PDB entry 6HW8 | X-ray diffraction, 2.80 A resolution | chains N and a of the 28 polymer chains in the assembly

[Chain N]
Name: Proteasome subunit beta type-1
From: Saccharomyces cerevisiae (strain ATCC 204508 / S288c)
Notes: EC 3.4.25.1
Reference sequence: P38624 (PSB1_YEAST); residues 1-196 here correspond to UniProt positions 20-215 (UniProt number = residue number + 19)
Amino-acid sequence (196 residues; numbered 1 to 196; the number before each row is that of its first residue):
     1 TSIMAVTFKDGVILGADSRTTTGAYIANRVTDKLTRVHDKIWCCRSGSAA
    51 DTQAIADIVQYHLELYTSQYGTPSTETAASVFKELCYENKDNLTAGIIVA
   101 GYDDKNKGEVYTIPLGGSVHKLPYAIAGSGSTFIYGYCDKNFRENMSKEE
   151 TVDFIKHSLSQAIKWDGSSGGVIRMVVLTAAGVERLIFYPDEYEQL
Bound ions: Mg2+: Ile163, Ser169
Swiss-Prot annotation at these positions:
  - active site: Thr1 (Nucleophile)

[Chain a]
Name: Proteasome subunit beta type-7
From: Saccharomyces cerevisiae (strain ATCC 204508 / S288c)
Notes: EC 3.4.25.1
Reference sequence: P30657 (PSB7_YEAST); residues -12 to 233 here correspond to UniProt positions 21-266 (UniProt number = residue number + 33)
Amino-acid sequence (246 residues; row label = number of the first residue in the row; numbers below 1 keep their minus sign (Thr-12 is residue -12)):
   -12 TQIANAGASPMVNTQQPIVTGTSVISMKYDNGVIIAADNLGSYGSLLRFN
    38 GVERLIPVGDNTVVGISGDISDMQHIERLLKDLVTENAYDNPLADAEEAL
    88 EPSYIFEYLATVMYQRRSKMNPLWNAIIVAGVQSNGDQFLRYVNLLGVTY
   138 SSPTLATGFGAHMANPLLRKVVDRESDIPKTTVQVAEEAIVNAMRVLYYR
   188 DARSSRNFSLAIIDKNTGLTFKKNLQVENMKWDFAKDIKGYGTQKI
Unresolved in the structure: -12 to 0

[Chain N / chain a interface]
Pairs across the interface (59; chain N residue first):
  Arg19(N) with Ala189(a)
  Ala24(N) with Phe146(a); Arg187(a); Asp188(a); Ala189(a), hydrogen bond (backbone-backbone)
  Tyr25(N) with Phe146(a); Arg187(a)
  Ile26(N) with Tyr186(a); Arg187(a), hydrogen bond (backbone-backbone); Asp188(a); Ala189(a)
  Ala27(N) with Arg187(a), hydrogen bond (backbone-side chain)
  Arg29(N) with Tyr186(a); Arg187(a); Lys218(a), hydrogen bond (side chain-backbone); Trp219(a); Phe221(a)
  Val30(N) with Phe221(a), hydrophobic; Ala222(a), hydrophobic; Ile225(a), hydrophobic
  Asp32(N) with Lys226(a); Gly227(a), hydrogen bond (side chain-backbone); Gln231(a)
  Leu34(N) with Gln231(a)
  Thr35(N) with Tyr228(a); Gln231(a)
  Arg36(N) with Gln231(a), hydrogen bond (backbone-side chain)
  Trp42(N) with Gln231(a); Ile233(a)
  Arg45(N) with Tyr228(a)
  Gln53(N) with Tyr228(a), hydrogen bond (backbone-side chain)
  Ala56(N) with Tyr228(a)
  Asp57(N) with Tyr228(a), hydrogen bond
  Phe133(N) with Leu33(a), hydrophobic
  Lys164(N) with Leu34(a)
  Trp165(N) with Ser32(a); Leu33(a); Leu34(a), hydrogen bond (backbone-backbone); Arg35(a)
  Asp166(N) with Ser32(a)
  Gly167(N) with Ser32(a), hydrogen bond (backbone-backbone); Leu34(a); Ala189(a)
  Ser168(N) with Arg190(a)
  Gly171(N) with Trp219(a)
  Val172(N) with Trp219(a), hydrophobic
  Arg174(N) with Ala222(a), hydrogen bond (side chain-backbone); Ile225(a)
  Arg185(N) with Gln231(a); Ile233(a), hydrogen bond (side chain-backbone)
  Ile187(N) with Ala222(a); Lys223(a)
  Tyr189(N) with Trp219(a); Asp220(a); Lys223(a)
  Pro190(N) with Trp219(a)
  Asp191(N) with Arg193(a), salt bridge
  Glu194(N) with Tyr185(a), hydrogen bond; Arg193(a), salt bridge
Interface residues without a listed pair, chain N (35 interface residues in all): Thr21, Gly23, Asn28, Ile163
Interface residues without a listed pair, chain a (26 interface residues in all): Asn37, Met150

[Overview]
Chain N and chain a form an interface of 35 and 26 residues respectively; the contacts include 13 hydrogen
bonds and 2 salt bridges. Polar contacts include Asp191(N)-Arg193(a), Glu194(N)-Arg193(a) and
Ala27(N)-Arg187(a). Curated annotation (UniProt) lists active-site residue Thr1(N) on chain N.
Chain N is Proteasome subunit beta type-1 and chain a is Proteasome subunit beta type-7, both from
Saccharomyces cerevisiae (strain ATCC 204508 / S288c); the structure, Yeast 20S proteasome in complex with 39,
was determined by X-ray diffraction, deposited together with 6HTB, 6HTC, 6HTD, 6HTP, 6HTR, 6HUB and 30 further
entries.
